PDB entry 6VFA | X-ray diffraction, 1.76 A resolution | chains A and T of the 4 polymer chains in the assembly

== Chain A ==
Molecule: DNA-directed DNA/RNA polymerase mu
Organism: Homo sapiens
Notes: EC 2.7.7.7
UniProt: Q9NP87 (DPOLM_HUMAN); numbering as in UniProt; present here: 132-397, 410-494
Amino-acid sequence (356 residues; row label = number of the first residue in the row; note: 12 numbers in that range are skipped by the numbering (no residue carries them; nothing is unmodelled there)):
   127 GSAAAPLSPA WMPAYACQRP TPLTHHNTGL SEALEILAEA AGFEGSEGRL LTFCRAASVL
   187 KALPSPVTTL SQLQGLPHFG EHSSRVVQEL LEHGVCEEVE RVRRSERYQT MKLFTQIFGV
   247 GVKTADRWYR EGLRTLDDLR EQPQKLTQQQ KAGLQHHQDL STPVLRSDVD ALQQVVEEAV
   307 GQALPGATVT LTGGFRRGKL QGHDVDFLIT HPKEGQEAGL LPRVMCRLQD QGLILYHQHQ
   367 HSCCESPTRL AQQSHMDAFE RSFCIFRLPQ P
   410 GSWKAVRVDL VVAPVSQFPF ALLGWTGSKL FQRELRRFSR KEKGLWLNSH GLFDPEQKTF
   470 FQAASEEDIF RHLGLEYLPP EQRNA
Not modelled in the structure: 127-136, 365-383
Construct notes: expression tag (127-131); conflict Gly-410 (Pro in Q9NP87)
Swiss-Prot annotation at these positions:
  - region: Arg-323 to Asp-332 (Involved in ssDNA binding)
  - binding site (Mg(2+)): Asp-330, Asp-332, Asp-418
  - site: Gly-433 (Responsible for the low discrimination between dNTP and rNTP)
Glycans and other covalent adducts: 2,3-dihydroxy-1,4-dithiobutane (DTT) linked to Cys-180
Ion coordination: Mn2+ site 1 near His-152 (its only coordinating residue here); Mn2+ site 2: His-208 (shared with 1 residue of chain D); Mn2+ site 3 near His-219 (its only coordinating residue here); Na+: Thr-241, Ile-243, Val-246 (shared with 1 residue of chain P); Mn2+ site 4: Asp-330, Asp-332, Asp-418 (together with 8-oxo-guanosine-5'-triphosphate); Mn2+ site 5: Asp-330, Asp-332 (together with 8-oxo-guanosine-5'-triphosphate); Mn2+ site 6: Glu-386, His-459
Ligand contacts: 8-oxo-guanosine-5'-triphosphate (8GT): Thr-241, Gln-242, Ile-243, Phe-244, Leu-286, Gly-319, Gly-320, Arg-323, Lys-325, Gln-327, Gly-328, His-329, Asp-330, Asp-332, Lys-438
Reported in the primary citation:
  - binding site for 8-oxo-guanosine-5'-triphosphate: Lys-325, His-329, Lys-438
  - conformationally variable residues (side-chain flip): Lys-438

== Chain T ==
Molecule: 9-nt DNA strand
Sequence (9 nucleotides; row label = number of the first residue in the row):
     1 CGGCCTACG
Ion coordination: Mn2+ near DG2 (its only coordinating residue here)

== How chain A and chain T interact ==
Pairs across the interface (21; chain A residue first):
  Gly-174(A) / DC4(T)  base contact
  Leu-177(A) / DC4(T)  phosphate contact
  Leu-177(A) / DC5(T)  phosphate contact
  Gln-364(A) / DG9(T)  phosphate contact
  Phe-385(A) / DG9(T)  phosphate contact
  Glu-386(A) / DC8(T)  sugar contact
  Glu-386(A) / DG9(T)  hydrogen bond to the phosphate
  Arg-387(A) / DA7(T)  hydrogen bond to the base
  Arg-387(A) / DC8(T)  hydrogen bond to the sugar
  Arg-387(A) / DG9(T)  hydrogen bond to the phosphate
  Arg-442(A) / DC5(T)  salt bridge to the phosphate
  Arg-445(A) / DC5(T)  hydrogen bond to the base
  Arg-445(A) / DT6(T)  hydrogen bond to the sugar
  Arg-446(A) / DC5(T)  sugar contact
  Arg-449(A) / DT6(T)  salt bridge to the phosphate
  Lys-450(A) / DG3(T)  hydrogen bond to the phosphate
  Lys-450(A) / DC4(T)  salt bridge to the phosphate
  Leu-456(A) / DT6(T)  sugar contact
  Asn-457(A) / DT6(T)  phosphate contact
  Asn-457(A) / DA7(T)  hydrogen bond to the phosphate
  His-459(A) / DC8(T)  salt bridge to the phosphate
Interface residues without a listed pair, chain A (15 interface residues in all): Arg-181

== Overview ==
Chain A and chain T form an interface of 15 and 7 residues respectively, with 8 hydrogen bonds and 4 salt
bridges. Polar pairs include Arg-387(A)/DA7(T), Arg-445(A)/DC5(T) and Arg-387(A)/DC8(T). Bound to chain A:
8-oxo-guanosine-5'-triphosphate. From the paper: a binding site for 8-oxo-guanosine-5'-triphosphate at
Lys-325(A), His-329(A) and Lys-438(A); conformational variability at Lys-438(A).
Here chain A is DNA-directed DNA/RNA polymerase mu (Homo sapiens) and chain T is a 9-nt DNA strand. Entry 6VFA
(DNA Polymerase Mu, 8-oxorGTP:Ct Ground State Ternary Complex, 50 mM Mn2+ (15 min)) was determined by X-ray
diffraction (same publication as 6VEZ, 6VF0, 6VF1, 6VF2, 6VF3, 6VF4 and 7 further entries).
